8DE1 - chain A; structure by X-ray diffraction, 1.56 A resolution.

== Chain A ==
Name: Beta-lactamase TEM
From: Escherichia coli
Notes: EC 3.5.2.6
UniProt: P62593 (BLAT_ECOLX); residues 26-288 here correspond to UniProt positions 24-286 (UniProt number = residue number - 2)
Amino-acid sequence (264 residues; numbered 25 to 288; the number before each row is that of its first residue):
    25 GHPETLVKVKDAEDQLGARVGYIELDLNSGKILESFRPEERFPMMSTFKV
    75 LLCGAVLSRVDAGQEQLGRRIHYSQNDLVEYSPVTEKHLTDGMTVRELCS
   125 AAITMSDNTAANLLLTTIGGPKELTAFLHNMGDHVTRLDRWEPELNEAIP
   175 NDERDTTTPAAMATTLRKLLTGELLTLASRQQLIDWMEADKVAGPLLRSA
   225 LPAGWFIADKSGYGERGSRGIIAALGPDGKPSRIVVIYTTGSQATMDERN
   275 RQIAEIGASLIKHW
Unresolved in the structure: 25
Cystine bridges: Cys77-Cys123
Glycans and other covalent adducts: NXL104, bound form (NXL) linked to Ser70
Differences from the reference sequence: expression tag (25); engineered mutation Thr182 (Met180 in P62593), Tyr237 (Ala235 in P62593)
Small-molecule neighbours: NXL104, bound form (NXL; (2S,5R)-1-formyl-5-[(sulfooxy)amino]piperidine-2-carboxamide): Met69, Lys73, Tyr105, Ser130, Asn132, Glu166, Asn170, Val216, Lys234, Ser235, Gly236, Tyr237, Arg243
UniProt features mapped onto this chain:
  - active site: Ser70 (Acyl-ester intermediate), Glu168 (Proton acceptor)
  - binding site (substrate): Lys234 to Gly236

== In short ==
Covalently linked NXL104, bound form: at Ser70. From UniProt: active-site residues Ser70 and Glu168 and 3
substrate-binding residues.
Chain A is Beta-lactamase TEM (Escherichia coli); the structure, TEM-1 beta-lactamase A237Y mutant covalently
bound to avibactam, was determined by X-ray diffraction (same publication as 7U6Q, 8DDZ, 8DE0 and 8DE2).
